PDB entry 1SM3 | X-ray diffraction, 1.95 A resolution | chains L and P of the 3 polymer chains in the assembly

== Chain L ==
Name: SM3 antibody
Organism: Mus musculus
Notes: fragment: fab fragment
UniProtKB: P01723 (LV1A_MOUSE); the construct lacks a stretch of the UniProt sequence, so the offset changes along the chain: 4-27 = UniProt 22-45; 28-106 = UniProt 49-127; 107-212 = UniProt 129-234
Sequence (215 residues; row label = number of the first residue in the row; a row labelled like 27A-27C holds insertion residues (27A, then the next letters in order)):
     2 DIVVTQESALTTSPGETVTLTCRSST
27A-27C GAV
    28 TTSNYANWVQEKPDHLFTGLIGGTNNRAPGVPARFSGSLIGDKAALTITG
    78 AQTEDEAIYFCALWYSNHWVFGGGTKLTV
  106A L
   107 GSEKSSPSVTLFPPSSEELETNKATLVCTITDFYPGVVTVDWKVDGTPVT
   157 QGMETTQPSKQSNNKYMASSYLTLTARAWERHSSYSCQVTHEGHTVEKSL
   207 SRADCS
Disordered / not traced: 2, 209-212
Cystine bridges: Cys23-Cys88, Cys134-Cys193
Construct notes: conflict Ser108 (Gln130 in P01723), Glu109 (Pro131 in P01723)
Bound ions: Cd2+ site 1 near His42 (its only coordinating residue here); Cd2+ site 2 near Asn52 (its only coordinating residue here); Cd2+ site 3 near Glu126 (its only coordinating residue here); Cd2+ site 4 near Glu160 (its only coordinating residue here); Cd2+ site 5: His188 (together with chloride ion) (shared with 1 residue of chain H); Cd2+ site 6: His197, His200

== Chain P ==
Name: Peptide epitope
UniProtKB: P15941 (MUC1_HUMAN); residues 1-13 here correspond to UniProt positions 139-151 (UniProt number = residue number + 138)
Sequence (13 residues; row label = number of the first residue in the row):
     1 TSAPDTRPAPGST
Disordered / not traced: 1, 11-13
Swiss-Prot annotation at these positions:
  - glycosylation: Thr1 (O-linked (GalNAc...) threonine), Ser2 (O-linked (GalNAc...) serine), Thr6 (O-linked (GalNAc...) threonine)

== Chain L / chain P interface ==
Pairs across the interface - 10 pairs, chain L then chain P:
  Tyr32(L) - Ala3(P)
  Tyr32(L) - Pro4(P)
  Tyr32(L) - Thr6(P)
  Pro56(L) - Ala9(P)
  Pro56(L) - Pro10(P)
  Trp91(L) - Ser2(P)  hydrogen bond (side chain-backbone)
  Trp91(L) - Ala3(P)
  Trp91(L) - Pro4(P)
  Ser93(L) - Ser2(P)
  Trp96(L) - Pro4(P)  hydrophobic

== Overview ==
The interface between chain L and chain P involves 5 residues on one side and 6 on the other; the contacts
include 1 hydrogen bond. The hydrogen-bonded pair is Trp91(L)-Ser2(P). The Cd2+ site 6 is built by His197(L)
and His200(L).
Chain L is SM3 antibody (Mus musculus) and chain P is Peptide epitope; the structure, Crystal structure of the
tumor specific antibody SM3 complex with its peptide epitope, was determined by X-ray diffraction.
